3I7E - chains A and B; structure by X-ray diffraction, 1.70 A resolution.

[Chain A (and B)]
Name: HIV-1 protease
From: Human immunodeficiency virus 1
Notes: chain B of this document is another copy of the same molecule, construct and numbering; everything in this record applies to it too
Reference sequence: O38716 (O38716_9HIV1); numbering as in UniProt (aligned over 1-99)
Amino-acid sequence (99 residues; row label = number of the first residue in the row):
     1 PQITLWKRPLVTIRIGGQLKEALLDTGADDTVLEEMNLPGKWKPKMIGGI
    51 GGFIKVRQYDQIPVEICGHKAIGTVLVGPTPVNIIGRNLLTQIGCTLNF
Sequence notes: variant Lys-7 (Gln in O38716)
Ligand contacts: DJR ((3r,3as,6ar)-hexahydrofuro[2,3-b]furan-3-yl [(1S,2R)-1-benzyl-2-hydroxy-3-{isobutyl[(4-methoxyphenyl)sulfonyl]amino}propyl]carbamate): Arg-8, Leu-23, Asp-25, Gly-27, Ala-28, Asp-29, Asp-30, Val-32, Gly-48, Gly-49, Ile-50, Val-82, Ile-84
Reported in the primary citation:
  - binding site for DJR: Gly-27, Asp-29, Asp-30

[Interface between chain A and chain B]
Residue-residue contacts (94):
  Pro-1(A) / Leu-97(B)
  Pro-1(A) / Asn-98(B)
  Pro-1(A) / Phe-99(B)  hydrogen bond (backbone-backbone)
  Gln-2(A) / Thr-96(B)
  Gln-2(A) / Leu-97(B)
  Gln-2(A) / Asn-98(B)
  Ile-3(A) / Thr-96(B)
  Ile-3(A) / Leu-97(B)  hydrogen bond (backbone-backbone)
  Ile-3(A) / Phe-99(B)  hydrophobic
  Leu-5(A) / Thr-26(B)
  Leu-5(A) / Arg-87(B)  hydrogen bond (backbone-side chain)
  Leu-5(A) / Leu-90(B)  hydrophobic
  Leu-5(A) / Thr-91(B)
  Leu-5(A) / Cys-95(B)
  Trp-6(A) / Arg-87(B)  hydrogen bond (backbone-side chain)
  Trp-6(A) / Thr-91(B)
  Lys-7(A) / Arg-87(B)  hydrogen bond (backbone-side chain)
  Arg-8(A) / Asp-29(B)  salt bridge
  Arg-8(A) / Arg-87(B)
  Pro-9(A) / Thr-26(B)
  Pro-9(A) / Arg-87(B)
  Leu-23(A) / Gly-27(B)
  Leu-24(A) / Thr-26(B)  hydrogen bond (backbone-side chain)
  Leu-24(A) / Leu-97(B)  hydrophobic
  Asp-25(A) / Asp-25(B)
  Asp-25(A) / Thr-26(B)
  Asp-25(A) / Gly-27(B)
  Thr-26(A) / Leu-5(B)
  Thr-26(A) / Pro-9(B)
  Thr-26(A) / Leu-24(B)  hydrogen bond (side chain-backbone)
  Thr-26(A) / Asp-25(B)
  Thr-26(A) / Thr-26(B)  hydrogen bond (side chain-backbone)
  Thr-26(A) / Leu-97(B)
  Gly-27(A) / Asp-25(B)  hydrogen bond (backbone-side chain)
  Asp-29(A) / Arg-8(B)  salt bridge
  Val-32(A) / Ile-50(B)  hydrophobic
  Ile-47(A) / Ile-50(B)  hydrophobic
  Gly-49(A) / Ile-50(B)
  Ile-50(A) / Gly-48(B)
  Ile-50(A) / Gly-49(B)
  Ile-50(A) / Ile-50(B)
  Ile-50(A) / Gly-52(B)
  Ile-50(A) / Ile-54(B)
  Ile-50(A) / Thr-80(B)
  Gly-51(A) / Ile-50(B)  hydrogen bond (backbone-backbone)
  Gly-51(A) / Gly-51(B)
  Gly-51(A) / Gly-52(B)
  Gly-52(A) / Ile-50(B)
  Gly-52(A) / Gly-51(B)
  Ile-54(A) / Ile-50(B)  hydrophobic
  Ile-54(A) / Gly-51(B)
  His-69(A) / Phe-99(B)
  Thr-80(A) / Ile-50(B)
  Arg-87(A) / Leu-5(B)  hydrogen bond (side chain-backbone)
  Arg-87(A) / Trp-6(B)  hydrogen bond (side chain-backbone)
  Arg-87(A) / Lys-7(B)  hydrogen bond (side chain-backbone)
  Arg-87(A) / Arg-8(B)
  Arg-87(A) / Pro-9(B)
  Leu-90(A) / Leu-5(B)  hydrophobic
  Thr-91(A) / Leu-5(B)
  Thr-91(A) / Trp-6(B)
  Ile-93(A) / Phe-99(B)
  Gly-94(A) / Asn-98(B)
  Gly-94(A) / Phe-99(B)
  Cys-95(A) / Leu-5(B)
  Cys-95(A) / Leu-97(B)  hydrophobic
  Cys-95(A) / Asn-98(B)
  Cys-95(A) / Phe-99(B)  hydrophobic
  Thr-96(A) / Gln-2(B)
  Thr-96(A) / Ile-3(B)
  Thr-96(A) / Thr-96(B)
  Thr-96(A) / Leu-97(B)
  Thr-96(A) / Asn-98(B)  hydrogen bond (backbone-backbone)
  Leu-97(A) / Pro-1(B)
  Leu-97(A) / Gln-2(B)
  Leu-97(A) / Ile-3(B)  hydrogen bond (backbone-backbone)
  Leu-97(A) / Leu-24(B)  hydrophobic
  Leu-97(A) / Thr-26(B)
  Leu-97(A) / Cys-95(B)  hydrophobic
  Leu-97(A) / Thr-96(B)
  Leu-97(A) / Leu-97(B)  hydrophobic
  Asn-98(A) / Pro-1(B)
  Asn-98(A) / Gln-2(B)
  Asn-98(A) / Gly-94(B)
  Asn-98(A) / Cys-95(B)
  Asn-98(A) / Thr-96(B)  hydrogen bond (backbone-backbone)
  Asn-98(A) / Asn-98(B)
  Phe-99(A) / Pro-1(B)  hydrogen bond (backbone-backbone)
  Phe-99(A) / Ile-3(B)  hydrophobic
  Phe-99(A) / Leu-24(B)  hydrophobic
  Phe-99(A) / His-69(B)
  Phe-99(A) / Ile-93(B)
  Phe-99(A) / Gly-94(B)
  Phe-99(A) / Cys-95(B)  hydrophobic
Interface residues without a listed pair, chain A (38 interface residues in all): Thr-4, Gly-48, Phe-53, Cys-67, Pro-81
Interface residues without a listed pair, chain B (37 interface residues in all): Thr-4, Leu-23, Ile-66, Cys-67, Pro-81, Ile-84

[Summary]
Chain A and chain B form an interface of 38 and 37 residues respectively, with 17 hydrogen bonds and 2 salt
bridges. Polar contacts include Arg-8(A)/Asp-29(B), Leu-5(A)/Arg-87(B) and Trp-6(A)/Arg-87(B). Chain A binds
compound DJR. From the paper: a binding site for DJR at Gly-27(A), Asp-29(A) and Asp-30(A).
Chain A and chain B are both HIV-1 protease (Human immunodeficiency virus 1); the structure, Co-crystal
structure of HIV-1 protease bound to a mutant resistant inhibitor UIC-98038, was determined by X-ray
diffraction together with 3I6O from the same study.
